PDB entry 5S5M | X-ray diffraction, 2.70 A resolution | chains A and E of the 6 polymer chains in the assembly

[Chain A]
Molecule: Tubulin alpha-1B chain
Source organism: Bos taurus
UniProtKB: P81947 (TBA1B_BOVIN); numbering as in UniProt (aligned over 1-451)
Sequence (451 residues; numbered 1 to 451; the number before each row is that of its first residue):
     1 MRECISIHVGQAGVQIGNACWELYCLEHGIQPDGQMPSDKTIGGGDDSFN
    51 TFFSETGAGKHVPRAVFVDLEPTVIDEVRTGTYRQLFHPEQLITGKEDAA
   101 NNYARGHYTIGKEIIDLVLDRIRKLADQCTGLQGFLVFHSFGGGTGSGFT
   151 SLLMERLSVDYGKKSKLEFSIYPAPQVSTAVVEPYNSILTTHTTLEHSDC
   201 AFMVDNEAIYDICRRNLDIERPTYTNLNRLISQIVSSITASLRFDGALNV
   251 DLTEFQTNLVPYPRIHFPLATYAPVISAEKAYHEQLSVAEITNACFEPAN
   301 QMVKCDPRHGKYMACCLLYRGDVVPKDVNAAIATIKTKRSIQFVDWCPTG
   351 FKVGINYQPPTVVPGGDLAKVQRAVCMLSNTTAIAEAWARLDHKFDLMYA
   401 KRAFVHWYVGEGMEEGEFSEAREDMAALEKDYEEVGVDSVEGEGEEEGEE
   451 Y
Disordered / not traced: 439-451
Metal / ion sites: Ca2+: D39, T41, G44, E55
Ligand contacts: GTP (guanosine-5'-triphosphate): G10, Q11, A12, Q15, I16, D69, D98, A99, A100, N101, S140, G142, G143, G144, T145, G146, I171, P173, V177, S178, E183, N206, Y224, L227, N228, I231

[Chain E]
Molecule: Stathmin-4
Source organism: Rattus norvegicus
UniProtKB: P63043 (STMN4_RAT); residues 5-145 here correspond to UniProt positions 49-189 (UniProt number = residue number + 44)
Sequence (143 residues; row label = number of the first residue in the row):
     3 MADMEVIELNKCTSGQSFEVILKPPSFDGVPEFNASLPRRRDPSLEEIQK
    53 KLEAAEERRKYQEAELLKHLAEKREHEREVIQKAIEENNNFIKMAKEKLA
   103 QKMESNKENREAHLAAMLERLQEKDKHAEEVRKNKELKEEASR
Disordered / not traced: 3-5, 29-43, 144-145
Sequence notes: initiating methionine (3); expression tag (4)
Curated features (UniProtKB/Swiss-Prot):
  - modified residue: S46 (Phosphoserine)

[Interface between chain A and chain E]
Pairs across the interface (54; chain A residue first):
  H107(A) - L54(E)
  Y108(A) - A57(E)  hydrophobic
  T109(A) - R61(E)  hydrogen bond
  K112(A) - E58(E)  salt bridge
  E155(A) - I50(E)
  R156(A) - L47(E)
  R156(A) - Q51(E)
  V159(A) - P45(E)
  E196(A) - D44(E)
  H197(A) - D44(E)  salt bridge
  H197(A) - P45(E)
  D245(A) - C14(E)
  D245(A) - S16(E)  hydrogen bond (backbone-side chain)
  A247(A) - N12(E)
  A247(A) - S19(E)
  L248(A) - S19(E)
  P325(A) - Q18(E)
  P325(A) - F20(E)  hydrophobic
  N329(A) - M6(E)
  N329(A) - V8(E)
  N329(A) - F20(E)
  K336(A) - L24(E)
  D345(A) - P27(E)
  D345(A) - S28(E)  hydrogen bond (backbone-backbone)
  C347(A) - P27(E)
  P348(A) - K25(E)
  P348(A) - P27(E)
  T349(A) - I23(E)
  T349(A) - L24(E)  hydrogen bond (backbone-backbone)
  T349(A) - K25(E)  hydrogen bond (backbone-backbone)
  G350(A) - V22(E)
  F351(A) - E21(E)
  F351(A) - V22(E)  hydrogen bond (backbone-backbone)
  F351(A) - L24(E)  hydrophobic
  K352(A) - F20(E)
  K352(A) - E21(E)  salt bridge
  V353(A) - S19(E)
  V353(A) - F20(E)  hydrogen bond (backbone-backbone)
  G354(A) - Q18(E)
  I355(A) - G17(E)
  I355(A) - Q18(E)  hydrogen bond (backbone-backbone)
  N356(A) - S16(E)
  Y357(A) - T15(E)
  Y357(A) - S16(E)  hydrogen bond (backbone-backbone)
  Y357(A) - G17(E)
  Y357(A) - Q18(E)  hydrogen bond
  V409(A) - Q64(E)  hydrogen bond (backbone-side chain)
  G410(A) - R61(E)
  G410(A) - Q64(E)
  E411(A) - R61(E)  hydrogen bond (backbone-side chain)
  G412(A) - A57(E)
  G412(A) - R60(E)  hydrogen bond (backbone-side chain)
  G412(A) - R61(E)
  E414(A) - R60(E)  salt bridge
Other interface residues (no listed pair), chain A (39 interface residues in all): E113, L152, S158, G246, V328, I332, W346
Other interface residues (no listed pair), chain E (32 interface residues in all): L11, P26, K53, E55

[Summary]
The interface between chain A and chain E involves 39 residues on one side and 32 on the other; the contacts
include 13 hydrogen bonds and 4 salt bridges. Among the polar pairs are K112(A)-E58(E), H197(A)-D44(E) and
K352(A)-E21(E). Chain A binds GTP.
Here chain A is Tubulin alpha-1B chain (Bos taurus) and chain E is Stathmin-4 (Rattus norvegicus). Entry 5S5M
(Tubulin-Z45527714-complex) was determined by X-ray diffraction together with 5S4L, 5S4M, 5S4N, 5S4O, 5S4P,
5S4Q and 52 further entries from the same study.
